PDB entry 9H9L | electron microscopy, 3.20 A resolution | chains A and L of the 13 polymer chains in the assembly

== Chain A ==
Molecule: 16S RNA
Organism: Escherichia coli
Sequence (1541 nucleotides; numbered 1 to 1542; 1 number in that range is skipped by the numbering (no residue carries it; nothing is unmodelled there); the number before each row is that of its first residue):
     1 AAAUUGAAGA GUUUGAUCAU GGCUCAGAUU GAACGCUGGC GGCAGGCCUA ACACAUGCAA
    61 GUCGAACGGU AACAGGAAGA AGCUUGCUUC UUUGCUGACG AGUGGCGGAC GGGUGAGUAA
   121 UGUCUGGGAA ACUGCCUGAU GGAGGGGGAU AACUACUGGA AACGGUAGCU AAUACCGCAU
   181 AACGUCGCAA GACCAAAGAG GGGGACCUUC GGGCCUCUUG CCAUCGGAUG UGCCCAGAUG
   241 GGAUUAGCUA GUAGGUGGGG UAACGGCUCA CCUAGGCGAC GAUCCCUAGC UGGUCUGAGA
   301 GGAUGACCAG CCACACUGGA ACUGAGACAC GGUCCAGACU CCUACGGGAG GCAGCAGUGG
   361 GGAAUAUUGC ACAAUGGGCG CAAGCCUGAU GCAGCCAUGC CGCGUGUAUG AAGAAGGCCU
   421 UCGGGUUGUA AAGUACUUUC AGCGGGGAGG AAGGGAGUAA AGUUAAUACC UUUGCUCAUU
   481 GACGUUACCC GCAGAAGAAG CACCGGCUAA CUCCGUGCCA GCAGCCXCGG UAAUACGGAG
   541 GGUGCAAGCG UUAAUCGGAA UUACUGGGCG UAAAGCGCAC GCAGGCGGUU UGUUAAGUCA
   601 GAUGUGAAAU CCCCGGGCUC AACCUGGGAA CUGCAUCUGA UACUGGCAAG CUUGAGUCUC
   661 GUAGAGGGGG GUAGAAUUCC AGGUGUAGCG GUGAAAUGCG UAGAGAUCUG GAGGAAUACC
   721 GGUGGCGAAG GCGGCCCCCU GGACGAAGAC UGACGCUCAG GUGCGAAAGC GUGGGGAGCA
   781 AACAGGAUUA GAUACCCUGG UAGUCCACGC CGUAAACGAU GUCGACUUGG AGGUUGUGCC
   841 CUUGAGGCGU GGCUUCCGGA GCUAACGCGU UAAGUCGACC GCCUGGGGAG UACGGCCGCA
   901 AGGUUAAAAC UCAAAUGAAU UGACGGGGGC
   932 CCGCACAAGC GGUGGAGCAU GUGGUUUAAU UCGAUGXAAC GCGAAGAACC UUACCUGGUC
   992 UUGACAUCCA CGGAAGUUUU CAGAGAUGAG AAUGUGCCUU CGGGAACCGU GAGACAGGUG
  1052 CUGCAUGGCU GUCGUCAGCU CGUGUUGUGA AAUGUUGGGU UAAGUCCCGC AACGAGCGCA
  1112 ACCCUUAUCC UUUGUUGCCA GCGGUCCGGC CGGGAACUCA AAGGAGACUG CCAGUGAUAA
  1172 ACUGGAGGAA GGUGGGGAUG ACGUCAAGUC AUCAUGGCCC UUACGACCAG GGCUACACAC
  1232 GUGCUACAAU GGCGCAUACA AAGAGAAGCG ACCUCGCGAG AGCAAGCGGA CCUCAUAAAG
  1292 UGCGUCGUAG UCCGGAUUGG AGUCUGCAAC UCGACUCCAU GAAGUCGGAA UCGCUAGUAA
  1352 UCGUGGAUCA GAAUGCCACG GUGAAUACGU UCCCGGCCUU GUACACACCG CCCGUXACAC
  1412 CAUGGGAGUG GGUUGCAAAA GAAGUAGGUA GCUUAACCUU CGGGAGGGCG CUUACCACUU
  1472 UGUGAUUCAU GACUGGGGUG AAGUCGUAAC AAGGUAACCG UAGGGGAACC UGCGGUUGGA
  1532 UCACCUCCUU A
Disordered / not traced: 932-1386, 1535-1542
Modified positions: PSU (pseudouridine-5'-monophosphate) at position 516, G7M (N7-methyl-guanosine-5'-monophosphate) at position 527, 2MG (2N-methylguanosine-5'-monophosphate) at position 967, 5MC (5-methylcytidine-5'-monophosphate) at position 968, 2MG (2N-methylguanosine-5'-monophosphate) at position 1208, 4OC (4n,o2'-methylcytidine-5'-monophosphate) at position 1402, 5MC (5-methylcytidine-5'-monophosphate) at position 1407, UR3 (3-methyluridine-5'-monophoshate) at position 1498, 2MG (2N-methylguanosine-5'-monophosphate) at position 1516, MA6 (6N-dimethyladenosine-5'-monophoshate) at position 1518, MA6 (6N-dimethyladenosine-5'-monophoshate) at position 1519
Ion coordination: Mg2+ site 1 near G21 (its only coordinating residue here); Mg2+ site 2 near A53 (its only coordinating residue here); Mg2+ site 3 near G57 (its only coordinating residue here); Mg2+ site 4: A59, U387; Mg2+ site 5: A109, G331; Mg2+ site 6: A116, G117, G289; Mg2+ site 7: G145, A197; Mg2+ site 8 near A174 (its only coordinating residue here); Mg2+ site 9: U180, A195; Mg2+ site 10 near G266 (its only coordinating residue here); Mg2+ site 11: G299, G558; Mg2+ site 12 near A306 (its only coordinating residue here); 3 more K+ sites not listed; 23 more Mg2+ sites not listed
Small-molecule neighbours: A1IC4 ((2S,3S)-2-[[(2S)-2-[[(2S,4S)-5-aminocarbonyloxy-4-oxidanyl-2-[[(2S,3R)-3-oxidanylpiperidin-2-yl]carbonylamino]pentanoyl]amino]-3-(1H-imidazol-4-yl)propanoyl]amino]-3-(2-chloranyl-1H-imidazol-4-yl)-3-oxidanyl-propanoic acid): U692, G693, U788, U789, G791, A792, A794, C795, C796, U1506

== Chain L ==
Protein: Small ribosomal subunit protein uS12
Organism: Escherichia coli
UniProt: P0A7S3 (RS12_ECOLI); residues 1-124 here = UniProt positions 1-124
Sequence (124 residues; numbered 1 to 124; the number before each row is that of its first residue):
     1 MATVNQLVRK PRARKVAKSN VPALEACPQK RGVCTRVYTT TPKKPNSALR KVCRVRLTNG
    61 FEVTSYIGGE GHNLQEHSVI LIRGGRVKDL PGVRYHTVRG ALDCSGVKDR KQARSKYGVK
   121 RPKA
Disordered / not traced: 1
Curated features (UniProtKB/Swiss-Prot):
  - modified residue: Asp89 (3-methylthioaspartic acid), Lys108 (N6-acetyllysine)
  - natural variant: Lys43 (K43R: Confers streptomycin resistance but not hyperaccurate translation)
  - mutagenesis: Leu57 (L57H: Protein is not incorporated into ribosomes), Lys88 (K88Q: Confers low-level resistance to streptomycin and a 15% decrease in the translational elongation rate)

== Chain A / chain L interface ==
Residue-residue contacts - 99 pairs, chain A then chain L:
  A33(A) - Gln29(L)  hydrogen bond to the sugar
  C34(A) - Gln29(L)  sugar contact
  C34(A) - Val98(L)  sugar contact
  G35(A) - Ser115(L)  hydrogen bond to the sugar
  G35(A) - Gly118(L)  sugar contact
  C36(A) - Arg114(L)  hydrogen bond to the sugar
  C36(A) - Ser115(L)  sugar contact
  C36(A) - Val119(L)  sugar contact
  C36(A) - Lys120(L)  salt bridge to the phosphate
  C36(A) - Arg121(L)  phosphate contact
  U37(A) - Lys120(L)  phosphate contact
  U37(A) - Arg121(L)  hydrogen bond to the phosphate
  G362(A) - Lys30(L)  phosphate contact
  G362(A) - Arg31(L)  salt bridge to the phosphate
  G362(A) - Thr58(L)  phosphate contact
  A363(A) - Cys27(L)  base contact
  A363(A) - Pro28(L)  base contact
  A363(A) - Gln29(L)  base contact
  A363(A) - Lys30(L)  salt bridge to the phosphate
  A363(A) - Arg31(L)  salt bridge to the phosphate
  A363(A) - Thr58(L)  hydrogen bond to the phosphate
  A363(A) - Leu81(L)  sugar contact
  G500(A) - Arg121(L)  hydrogen bond to the phosphate
  C501(A) - Arg114(L)  salt bridge to the phosphate
  C501(A) - Ser115(L)  hydrogen bond to the phosphate
  C501(A) - Arg121(L)  salt bridge to the phosphate
  A502(A) - Ala113(L)  phosphate contact
  A502(A) - Arg114(L)  hydrogen bond to the phosphate
  A502(A) - Ser115(L)  hydrogen bond to the phosphate
  A502(A) - Lys116(L)  phosphate contact
  C503(A) - Ala113(L)  phosphate contact
  C503(A) - Lys116(L)  salt bridge to the phosphate
  C519(A) - Ser47(L)  phosphate contact
  A520(A) - Ala48(L)  phosphate contact
  A520(A) - Leu49(L)  hydrogen bond to the phosphate
  G521(A) - Arg50(L)  hydrogen bond to the base
  G521(A) - Lys51(L)  salt bridge to the phosphate
  G521(A) - Gly69(L)  sugar contact
  G521(A) - Glu70(L)  phosphate contact
  G521(A) - Gly71(L)  phosphate contact
  C522(A) - Asn46(L)  base contact
  C522(A) - Arg50(L)  base contact
  C522(A) - Tyr66(L)  hydrogen bond to the phosphate
  C522(A) - Gly68(L)  phosphate contact
  C522(A) - Gly69(L)  hydrogen bond to the phosphate
  C522(A) - Asp89(L)  base contact
  A523(A) - Arg50(L)  base contact
  A523(A) - Val87(L)  base contact
  A523(A) - Lys88(L)  base contact
  A523(A) - Asp89(L)  hydrogen bond to the base
  C525(A) - Arg86(L)  salt bridge to the phosphate
  C525(A) - Lys88(L)  phosphate contact
  C526(A) - Lys88(L)  salt bridge to the phosphate
  G7M_527(A) - Asn46(L)  base contact
  C528(A) - Asn46(L)  hydrogen bond to the base
  G529(A) - Asn46(L)  base contact
  G529(A) - Ser47(L)  hydrogen bond to the base
  G537(A) - Glu70(L)  sugar contact
  G537(A) - Arg110(L)  salt bridge to the phosphate
  G538(A) - Arg110(L)  phosphate contact
  G538(A) - Lys111(L)  hydrogen bond to the phosphate
  G538(A) - Gln112(L)  hydrogen bond to the phosphate
  A539(A) - Lys111(L)  phosphate contact
  A539(A) - Gln112(L)  phosphate contact
  G550(A) - Lys116(L)  sugar contact
  U551(A) - Arg83(L)  sugar contact
  U552(A) - Pro28(L)  hydrogen bond to the sugar
  U552(A) - Gln29(L)  base contact
  U552(A) - Arg83(L)  sugar contact
  U552(A) - Gly84(L)  hydrogen bond to the sugar
  A553(A) - Val21(L)  phosphate contact
  A553(A) - Leu24(L)  sugar contact
  A553(A) - Ala26(L)  hydrogen bond to the sugar
  A553(A) - Pro28(L)  sugar contact
  A553(A) - Gly84(L)  phosphate contact
  A554(A) - Ser19(L)  phosphate contact
  A554(A) - Ala26(L)  sugar contact
  U562(A) - Arg12(L)  phosphate contact
  U562(A) - Ala13(L)  hydrogen bond to the sugar
  U562(A) - Arg14(L)  salt bridge to the phosphate
  U562(A) - Lys15(L)  base contact
  A563(A) - Arg12(L)  phosphate contact
  C564(A) - Arg12(L)  salt bridge to the phosphate
  G567(A) - Arg12(L)  hydrogen bond to the base
  G568(A) - Ala2(L)  hydrogen bond to the base
  G585(A) - Asn5(L)  hydrogen bond to the sugar
  C879(A) - Thr3(L)  phosphate contact
  C879(A) - Asn5(L)  hydrogen bond to the phosphate
  C880(A) - Thr3(L)  phosphate contact
  C880(A) - Asn5(L)  phosphate contact
  C880(A) - Gln6(L)  phosphate contact
  C880(A) - Arg9(L)  salt bridge to the phosphate
  G881(A) - Gln6(L)  hydrogen bond to the phosphate
  G881(A) - Arg9(L)  salt bridge to the phosphate
  U884(A) - Arg12(L)  base contact
  U884(A) - Lys15(L)  sugar contact
  G885(A) - Lys15(L)  salt bridge to the phosphate
  A909(A) - Lys18(L)  salt bridge to the phosphate
  C910(A) - Lys18(L)  salt bridge to the phosphate
Also at the interface, not in a pair above, chain A (51 interface residues in all): A32, C518, G524, C882, C883, U911, C912, A913, G1491
Also at the interface, not in a pair above, chain L (58 interface residues in all): Leu7, Lys43, Pro45, Gly85, Pro91, Arg94, Asp109, Tyr117

== Overview ==
Chain A and chain L form an interface of 51 and 58 residues respectively; the contacts include 27 hydrogen
bonds and 18 salt bridges. Polar contacts include G521(A)-Arg50(L), A523(A)-Asp89(L) and C528(A)-Asn46(L).
Bound to chain A: compound A1IC4. UniProt lists 2 mutagenesis sites on chain L.
Chain A is 16S RNA and chain L is Small ribosomal subunit protein uS12, both from Escherichia coli; the
structure, Complex 3 (BODY) 30S-tRNA-GE81112, was determined by electron microscopy, deposited together with
9H8G, 9H9H, 9H9I, 9H9J, 9H9K, 9H9M and 9H9N.
